6OR6 - chain A; structure by electron microscopy, 5.30 A resolution (low resolution: residue-level contacts below are approximate; hydrogen-bond / salt-bridge calls are withheld).

# Chain A
Molecule: Midasin
Source organism: Schizosaccharomyces pombe
UniProt: O94248 (MDN1_SCHPO); residues 1-4717 here = UniProt positions 1-4717
Amino-acid sequence (4717 residues; each row starts with the number of its first residue):
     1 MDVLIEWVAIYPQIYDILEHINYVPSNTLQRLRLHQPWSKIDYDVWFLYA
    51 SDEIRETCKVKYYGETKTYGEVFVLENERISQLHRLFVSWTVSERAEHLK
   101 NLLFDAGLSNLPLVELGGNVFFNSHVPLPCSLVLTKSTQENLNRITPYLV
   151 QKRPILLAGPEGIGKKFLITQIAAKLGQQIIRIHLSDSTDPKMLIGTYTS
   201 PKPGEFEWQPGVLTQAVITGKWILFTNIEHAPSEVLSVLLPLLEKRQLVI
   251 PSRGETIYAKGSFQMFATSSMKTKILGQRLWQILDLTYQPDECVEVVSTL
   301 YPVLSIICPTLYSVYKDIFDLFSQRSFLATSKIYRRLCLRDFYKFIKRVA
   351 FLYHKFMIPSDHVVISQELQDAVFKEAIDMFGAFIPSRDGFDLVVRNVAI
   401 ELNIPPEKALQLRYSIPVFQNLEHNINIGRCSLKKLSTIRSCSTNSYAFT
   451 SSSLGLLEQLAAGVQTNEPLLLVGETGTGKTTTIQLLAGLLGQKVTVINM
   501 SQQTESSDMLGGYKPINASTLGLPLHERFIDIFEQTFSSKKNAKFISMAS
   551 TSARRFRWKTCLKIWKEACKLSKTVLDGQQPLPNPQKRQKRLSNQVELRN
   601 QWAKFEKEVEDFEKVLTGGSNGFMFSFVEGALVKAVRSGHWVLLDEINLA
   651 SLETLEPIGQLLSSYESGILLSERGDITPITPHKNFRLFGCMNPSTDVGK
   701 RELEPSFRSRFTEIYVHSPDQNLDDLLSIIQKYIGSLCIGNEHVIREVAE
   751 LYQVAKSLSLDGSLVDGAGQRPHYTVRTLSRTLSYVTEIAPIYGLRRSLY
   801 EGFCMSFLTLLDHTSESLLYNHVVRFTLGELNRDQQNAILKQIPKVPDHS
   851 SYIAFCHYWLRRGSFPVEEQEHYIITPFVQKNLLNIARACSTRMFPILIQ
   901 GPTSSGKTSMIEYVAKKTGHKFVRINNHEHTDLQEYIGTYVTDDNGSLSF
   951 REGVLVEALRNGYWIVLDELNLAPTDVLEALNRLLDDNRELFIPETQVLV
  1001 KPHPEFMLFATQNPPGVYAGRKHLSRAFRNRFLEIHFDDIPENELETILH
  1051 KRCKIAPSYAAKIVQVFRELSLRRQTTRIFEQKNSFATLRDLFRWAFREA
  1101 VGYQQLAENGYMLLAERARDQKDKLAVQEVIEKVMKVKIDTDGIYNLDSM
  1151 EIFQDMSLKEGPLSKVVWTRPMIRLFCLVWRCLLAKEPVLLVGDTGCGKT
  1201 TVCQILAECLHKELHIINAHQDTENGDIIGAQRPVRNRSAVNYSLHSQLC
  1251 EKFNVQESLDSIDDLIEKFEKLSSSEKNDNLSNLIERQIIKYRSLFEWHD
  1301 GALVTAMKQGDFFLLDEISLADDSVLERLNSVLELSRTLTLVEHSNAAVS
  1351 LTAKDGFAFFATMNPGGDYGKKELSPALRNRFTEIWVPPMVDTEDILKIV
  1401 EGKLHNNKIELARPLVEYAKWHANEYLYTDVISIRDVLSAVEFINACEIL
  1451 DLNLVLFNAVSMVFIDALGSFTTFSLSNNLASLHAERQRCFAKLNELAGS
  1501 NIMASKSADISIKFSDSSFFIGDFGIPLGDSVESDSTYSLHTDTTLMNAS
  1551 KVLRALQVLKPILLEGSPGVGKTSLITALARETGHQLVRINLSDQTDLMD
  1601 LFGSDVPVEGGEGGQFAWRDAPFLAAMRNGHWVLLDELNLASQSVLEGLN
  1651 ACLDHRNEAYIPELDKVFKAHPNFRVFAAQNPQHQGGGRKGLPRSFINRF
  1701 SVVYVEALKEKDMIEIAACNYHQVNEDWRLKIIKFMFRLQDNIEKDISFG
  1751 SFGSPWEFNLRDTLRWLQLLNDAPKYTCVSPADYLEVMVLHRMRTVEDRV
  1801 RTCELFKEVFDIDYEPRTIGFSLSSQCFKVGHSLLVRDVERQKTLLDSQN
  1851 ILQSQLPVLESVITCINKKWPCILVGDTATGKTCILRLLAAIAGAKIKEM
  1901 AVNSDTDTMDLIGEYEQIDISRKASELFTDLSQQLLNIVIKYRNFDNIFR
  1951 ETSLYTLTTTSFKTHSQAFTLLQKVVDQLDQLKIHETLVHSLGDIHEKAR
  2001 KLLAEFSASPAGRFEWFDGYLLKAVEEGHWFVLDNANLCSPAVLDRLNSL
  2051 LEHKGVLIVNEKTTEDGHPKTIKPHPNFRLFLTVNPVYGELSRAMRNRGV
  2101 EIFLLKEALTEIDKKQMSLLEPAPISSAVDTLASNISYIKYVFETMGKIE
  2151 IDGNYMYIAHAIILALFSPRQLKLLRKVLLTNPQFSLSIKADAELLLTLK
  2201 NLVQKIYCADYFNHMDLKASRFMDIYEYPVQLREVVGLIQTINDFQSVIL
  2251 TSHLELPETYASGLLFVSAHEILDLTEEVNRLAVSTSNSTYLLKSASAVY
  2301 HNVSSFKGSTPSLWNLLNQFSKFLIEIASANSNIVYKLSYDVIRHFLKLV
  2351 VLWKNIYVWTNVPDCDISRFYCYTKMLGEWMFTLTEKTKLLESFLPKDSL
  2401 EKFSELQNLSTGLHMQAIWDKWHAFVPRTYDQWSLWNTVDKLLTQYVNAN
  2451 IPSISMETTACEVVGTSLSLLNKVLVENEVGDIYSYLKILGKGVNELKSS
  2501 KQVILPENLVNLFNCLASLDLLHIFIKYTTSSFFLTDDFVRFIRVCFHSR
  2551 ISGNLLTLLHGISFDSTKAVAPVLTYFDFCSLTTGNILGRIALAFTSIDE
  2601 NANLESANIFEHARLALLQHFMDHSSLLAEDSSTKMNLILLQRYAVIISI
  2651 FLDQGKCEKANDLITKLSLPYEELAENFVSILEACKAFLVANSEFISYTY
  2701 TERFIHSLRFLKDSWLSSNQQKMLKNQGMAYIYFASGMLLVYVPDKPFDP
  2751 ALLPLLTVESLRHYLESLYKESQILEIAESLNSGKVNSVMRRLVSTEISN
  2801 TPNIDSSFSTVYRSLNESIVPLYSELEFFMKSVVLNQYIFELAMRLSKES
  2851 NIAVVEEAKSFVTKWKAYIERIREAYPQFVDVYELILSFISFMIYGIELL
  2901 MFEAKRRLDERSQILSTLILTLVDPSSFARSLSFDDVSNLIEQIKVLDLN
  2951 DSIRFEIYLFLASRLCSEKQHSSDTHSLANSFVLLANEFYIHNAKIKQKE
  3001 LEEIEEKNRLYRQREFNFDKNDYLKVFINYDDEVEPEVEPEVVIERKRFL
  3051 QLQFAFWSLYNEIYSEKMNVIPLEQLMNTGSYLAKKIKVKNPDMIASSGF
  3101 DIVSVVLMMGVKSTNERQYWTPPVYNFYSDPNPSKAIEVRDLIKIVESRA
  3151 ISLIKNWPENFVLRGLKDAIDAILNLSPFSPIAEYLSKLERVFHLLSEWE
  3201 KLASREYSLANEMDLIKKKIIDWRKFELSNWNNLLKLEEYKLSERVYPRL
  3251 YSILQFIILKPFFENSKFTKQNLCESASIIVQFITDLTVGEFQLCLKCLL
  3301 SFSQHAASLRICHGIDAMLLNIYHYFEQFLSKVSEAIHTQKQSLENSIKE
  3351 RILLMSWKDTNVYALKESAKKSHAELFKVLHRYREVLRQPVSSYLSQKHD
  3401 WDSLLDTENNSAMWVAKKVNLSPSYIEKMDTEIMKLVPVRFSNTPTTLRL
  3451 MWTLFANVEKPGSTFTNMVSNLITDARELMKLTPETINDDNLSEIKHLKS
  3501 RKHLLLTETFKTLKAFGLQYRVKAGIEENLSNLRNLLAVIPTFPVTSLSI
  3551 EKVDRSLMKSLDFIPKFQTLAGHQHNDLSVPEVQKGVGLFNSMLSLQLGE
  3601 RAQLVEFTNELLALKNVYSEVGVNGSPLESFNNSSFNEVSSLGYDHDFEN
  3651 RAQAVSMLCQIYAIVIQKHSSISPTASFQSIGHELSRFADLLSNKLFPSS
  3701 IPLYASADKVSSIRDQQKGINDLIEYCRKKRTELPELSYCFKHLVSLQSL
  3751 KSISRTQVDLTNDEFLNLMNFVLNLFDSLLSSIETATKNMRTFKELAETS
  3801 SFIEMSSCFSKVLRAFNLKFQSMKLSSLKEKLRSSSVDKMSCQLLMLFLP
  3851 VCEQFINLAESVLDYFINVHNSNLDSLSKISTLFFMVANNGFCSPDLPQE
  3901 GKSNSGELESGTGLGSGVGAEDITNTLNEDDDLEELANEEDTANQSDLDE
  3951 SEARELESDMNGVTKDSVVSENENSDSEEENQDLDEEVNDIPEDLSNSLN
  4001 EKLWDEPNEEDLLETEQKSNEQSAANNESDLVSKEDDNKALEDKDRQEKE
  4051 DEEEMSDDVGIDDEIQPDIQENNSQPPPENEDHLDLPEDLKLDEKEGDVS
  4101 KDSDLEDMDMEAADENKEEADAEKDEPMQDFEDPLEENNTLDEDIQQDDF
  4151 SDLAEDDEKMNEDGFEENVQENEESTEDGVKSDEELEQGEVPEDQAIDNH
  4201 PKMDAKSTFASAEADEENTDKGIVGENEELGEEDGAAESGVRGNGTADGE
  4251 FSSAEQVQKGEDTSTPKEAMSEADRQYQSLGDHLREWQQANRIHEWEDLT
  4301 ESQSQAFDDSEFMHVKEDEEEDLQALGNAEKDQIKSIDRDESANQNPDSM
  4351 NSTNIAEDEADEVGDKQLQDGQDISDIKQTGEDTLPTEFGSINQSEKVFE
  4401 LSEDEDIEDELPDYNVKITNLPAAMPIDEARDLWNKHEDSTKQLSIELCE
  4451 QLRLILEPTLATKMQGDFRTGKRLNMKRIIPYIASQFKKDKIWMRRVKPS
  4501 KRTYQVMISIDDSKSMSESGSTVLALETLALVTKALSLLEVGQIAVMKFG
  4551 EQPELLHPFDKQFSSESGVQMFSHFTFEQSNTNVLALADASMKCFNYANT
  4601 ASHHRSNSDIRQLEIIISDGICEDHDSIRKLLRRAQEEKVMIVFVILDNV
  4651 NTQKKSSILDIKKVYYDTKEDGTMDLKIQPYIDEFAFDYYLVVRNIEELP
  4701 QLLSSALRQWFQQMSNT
Unresolved in the structure: 1-2411, 2450-2454, 2501-2503, 2552, 2565-2576, 2597-2605, 2712-2720, 2752-2808, 2931-2932, 2948-2949, 2972, 3003-3040, 3117-3132, 3264-3267, 3405-3407, 3429-3430, 3461-3462, 3546-3547, 3579, 3622-3643, 3671-3676, 3700-3706, 3752-3762, 3891-4717
Swiss-Prot annotation at these positions:
  - binding site (ATP): Gly-159 to Lys-166, Gly-474 to Thr-481, Gly-901 to Thr-908, Gly-1193 to Thr-1200, Gly-1566 to Thr-1573, Gly-1876 to Thr-1883
  - modified residue: Ser-593 (Phosphoserine)
What the authors report for this chain:
  - mutagenesis - E1637Q: decreased catalytic activity
  - mutagenesis - D1123R, R4694D: unchanged growth

# Overview
From UniProt: 48 ATP-binding residues. From the paper: E1637Q reduces catalytic activity; D1123R and R4694D
leave growth unchanged.
Chain A is Midasin (Schizosaccharomyces pombe); the structure, Full-length S. pombe Mdn1 in the presence of
AMPPNP (tail region), was determined by electron microscopy (same publication as 6OR5 and 6ORB).
